3RKQ - chains B and C of the 4 polymer chains in the assembly; structure by X-ray diffraction, 1.70 A resolution.

== Chain B ==
Name: Homeobox protein Nkx-2.5
Source organism: Homo sapiens
Notes: fragment: Homeodomain
UniProtKB: P52952 (NKX25_HUMAN); residue numbers follow UniProt; this construct covers 138-194
Amino-acid sequence (58 residues; numbered 137 to 194; the number before each row is that of its first residue):
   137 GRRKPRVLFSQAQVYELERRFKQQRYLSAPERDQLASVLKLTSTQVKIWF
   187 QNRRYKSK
Disordered / not traced: 194
Sequence notes: expression tag (137); engineered mutation Ser193 (Cys in P52952)
Curated features (UniProtKB/Swiss-Prot):
  - DNA-binding region: Arg138 (Homeobox)
  - natural variant: Arg142 (R142C: In ASD7), Leu144 (L144P: In ASD7), Arg161 (R161P: In CHNG5), Thr178 (T178M: In ASD7), Lys183 (K183E: In ASD7), Gln187 (Q187H: In ASD7), Asn188 (N188K: In ASD7), Arg189 (R189G: In ASD7), Arg190 (R190C: In ASD7), Tyr191 (Y191C: In ASD7), Lys192 (K192R: In ASD7; K192T: In ASD7), Lys194 (K194R: In ASD7)

== Chain C ==
Molecule: Anf-242 DNA
Sequence (19 nucleotides; row label = number of the first residue in the row):
     1 TGAAGTGGGGGCCTCTTGA

== Chain B / chain C interface ==
Contacting residue pairs (12; chain B residue first):
  Tyr162(B) - DC12(C)  phosphate contact
  Tyr162(B) - DC13(C)  hydrogen bond to the phosphate
  Arg168(B) - DG11(C)  salt bridge to the phosphate
  Lys183(B) - DG11(C)  salt bridge to the phosphate
  Lys183(B) - DC12(C)  phosphate contact
  Gln187(B) - DC12(C)  base contact
  Gln187(B) - DC13(C)  base contact
  Gln187(B) - DT14(C)  hydrogen bond to the base
  Arg190(B) - DC12(C)  salt bridge to the phosphate
  Arg190(B) - DC13(C)  salt bridge to the phosphate
  Tyr191(B) - DT14(C)  sugar contact
  Tyr191(B) - DC15(C)  hydrogen bond to the phosphate
Interface residues without a listed pair, chain B (9 interface residues in all): Arg142, Leu163, Asn188
Interface residues without a listed pair, chain C (9 interface residues in all): DG10, DT16, DG18, DA19

== Overview ==
The chain B/chain C interface involves 9 residues from each chain; the contacts include 3 hydrogen bonds and 4
salt bridges. Polar contacts include Gln187(B)-DT14(C), Tyr162(B)-DC13(C) and Tyr191(B)-DC15(C). From UniProt:
a DNA-binding region on chain B.
Chain B is Homeobox protein Nkx-2.5 (Homo sapiens) and chain C is Anf-242 DNA; the structure, NKX2.5
Homeodomain dimer bound to ANF-242 DNA, was determined by X-ray diffraction.
